4P4M - chains A and D of the 3 polymer chains in the assembly; structure by X-ray diffraction, 1.92 A resolution.

# Chain A
Name: DNA polymerase beta
Organism: Leishmania infantum
Reference sequence: Q9U6N3 (Q9U6N3_LEIIN); numbering as in UniProt (aligned over 1-376)
Amino-acid sequence (378 residues; numbered -1 to 376; the number before each row is that of its first residue; numbers below 1 keep their minus sign (Gly-1 is residue -1)):
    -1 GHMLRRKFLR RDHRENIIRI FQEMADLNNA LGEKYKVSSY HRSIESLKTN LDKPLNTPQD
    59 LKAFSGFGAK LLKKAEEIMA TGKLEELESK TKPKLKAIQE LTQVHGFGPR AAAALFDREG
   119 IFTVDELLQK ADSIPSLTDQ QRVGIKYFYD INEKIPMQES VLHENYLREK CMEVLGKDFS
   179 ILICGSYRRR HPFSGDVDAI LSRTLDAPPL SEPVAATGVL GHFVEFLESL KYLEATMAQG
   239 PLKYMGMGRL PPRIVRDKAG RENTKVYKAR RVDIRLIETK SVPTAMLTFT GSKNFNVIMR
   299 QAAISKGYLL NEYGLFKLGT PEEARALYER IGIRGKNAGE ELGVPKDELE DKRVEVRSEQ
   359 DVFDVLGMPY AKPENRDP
Not modelled in the structure: -1 to 89, 253-260, 324-332
Construct notes: expression tag (-1 to 0)
Metal / ion sites: Na+: Thr100, Val102, Phe105 (shared with DT4(D) of chain D); Mg2+: Asp194, Asp196 (together with 2',3'-dideoxy-thymidine-5'-triphosphate)
Residues lining bound ligands: 2',3'-dideoxy-thymidine-5'-triphosphate (D3T): Lys152, Gly183, Ser184, Arg187, Ser192, Gly193, Asp194, Asp196, Thr286, Phe287, Thr288, Gly289, Ser290, Lys291, Asn294
What the authors report for this chain:
  - catalytic residues: Asp194, Asp196, Asp271
  - Mg2+ coordination: Asp196
  - binding site for the 6-nt DNA strand: Arg298, Asn335, Ala336

# Chain D
Molecule: 5-nt DNA strand
Sequence (5 nucleotides; numbered 1 to 5; the number before each row is that of its first residue):
     1 CAGTA
Metal / ion sites: Na+: DT4 (shared with Thr100(A), Val102(A), Phe105(A) of chain A)

# Interface between chain A and chain D
Pairs across the interface (16; chain A residue first):
  Val102(A) - DT4(D)  phosphate contact
  His103(A) - DT4(D)  phosphate contact
  His103(A) - DA5(D)  phosphate contact
  Gly104(A) - DG3(D)  phosphate contact
  Gly104(A) - DT4(D)  hydrogen bond to the phosphate
  Phe105(A) - DG3(D)  phosphate contact
  Phe105(A) - DT4(D)  phosphate contact
  Gly106(A) - DG3(D)  hydrogen bond to the phosphate
  Pro107(A) - DG3(D)  phosphate contact
  Arg108(A) - DA2(D)  salt bridge to the phosphate
  Arg108(A) - DG3(D)  hydrogen bond to the phosphate
  Ala109(A) - DG3(D)  hydrogen bond to the phosphate
  Met243(A) - DT4(D)  phosphate contact
  Arg269(A) - DA5(D)  salt bridge to the phosphate
  Asp271(A) - DA5(D)  sugar contact
  Arg273(A) - DA5(D)  hydrogen bond to the phosphate
Interface residues without a listed pair, chain A (15 interface residues in all): Asp196, Lys241, Phe287

# Overview
The interface between chain A and chain D involves 15 residues on one side and 4 on the other, with 5 hydrogen
bonds and 2 salt bridges. Among the polar pairs are Gly104(A)-DT4(D), Gly106(A)-DG3(D) and Arg108(A)-DG3(D).
The paper reports catalytic residues Asp194(A), Asp196(A) and Asp271(A); a binding site for the 6-nt DNA
strand at Arg298(A), Asn335(A) and Ala336(A).
Chain A is DNA polymerase beta (Leishmania infantum) and chain D is a 5-nt DNA strand; the structure, Crystal
structure of Leishmania infantum polymerase beta: Ternary P/T complex, was determined by X-ray diffraction,
deposited together with 4P4O and 4P4P.
